Entry 7VP0 (X-ray diffraction, 2.10 A resolution); this record covers chains A and B.

== Chain A (and B) ==
Molecule: VP1
From: Norovirus Hu/GI/Vancouver730/2004/CAN
Notes: chain B of this document is another copy of the same molecule, construct and numbering; everything in this record applies to it too
UniProtKB: F2XMU3 (F2XMU3_9CALI); residues 229-540 here = UniProt positions 229-540
Chain sequence (312 residues; row label = number of the first residue in the row):
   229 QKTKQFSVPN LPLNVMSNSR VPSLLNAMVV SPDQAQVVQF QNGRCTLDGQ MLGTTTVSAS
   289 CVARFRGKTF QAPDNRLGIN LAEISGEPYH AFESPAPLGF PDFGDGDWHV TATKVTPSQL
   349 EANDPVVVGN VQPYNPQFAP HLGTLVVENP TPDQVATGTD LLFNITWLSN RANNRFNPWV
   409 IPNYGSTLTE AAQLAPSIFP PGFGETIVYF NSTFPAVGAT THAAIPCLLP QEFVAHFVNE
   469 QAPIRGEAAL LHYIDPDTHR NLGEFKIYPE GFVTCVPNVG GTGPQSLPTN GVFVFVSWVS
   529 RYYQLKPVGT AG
Unresolved in the structure: 229-230
Metal / ion sites: Mg2+ near Ser322 (its only coordinating residue here)

== Interface between chain A and chain B ==
Pairs across the interface (69):
  Pro237(A) - Asn467(B)
  Asn238(A) - Asn467(B)  hydrogen bond (backbone-side chain)
  Leu239(A) - Asn467(B)
  Val243(A) - Val285(B)  hydrophobic
  Val243(A) - Ser286(B)  hydrogen bond (backbone-side chain)
  Ser245(A) - Ser288(B)  hydrogen bond
  Pro250(A) - Ser288(B)
  Ser251(A) - Ser288(B)
  Leu252(A) - Ser286(B)
  Leu252(A) - Ser288(B)  hydrogen bond (backbone-side chain)
  Leu252(A) - Cys289(B)  hydrophobic
  Leu252(A) - Ser313(B)
  Val285(A) - Val243(B)  hydrophobic
  Ser286(A) - Val243(B)  hydrogen bond (side chain-backbone)
  Ser286(A) - Leu252(B)
  Ala287(A) - Ala287(B)  hydrophobic
  Ser288(A) - Ser245(B)  hydrogen bond
  Ser288(A) - Pro250(B)
  Ser288(A) - Ser251(B)
  Ser288(A) - Leu252(B)  hydrogen bond (side chain-backbone)
  Cys289(A) - Leu252(B)  hydrophobic
  Arg292(A) - Arg292(B)
  Ser313(A) - Leu252(B)
  Thr339(A) - Thr394(B)
  Thr341(A) - Thr394(B)
  Thr341(A) - Pro443(B)
  Val343(A) - Thr441(B)
  Pro345(A) - His450(B)
  Leu348(A) - Phe442(B)
  Leu348(A) - Pro443(B)  hydrophobic
  Leu348(A) - Ala444(B)
  Leu348(A) - Val445(B)
  Leu348(A) - Gly446(B)  hydrogen bond (backbone-backbone)
  Leu348(A) - Ala451(B)  hydrophobic
  Glu349(A) - Arg403(B)  salt bridge
  Glu349(A) - Val445(B)
  Glu349(A) - Gly446(B)  hydrogen bond (backbone-backbone)
  Glu349(A) - His450(B)  salt bridge
  Ala350(A) - Val445(B)  hydrophobic
  Asn351(A) - Val445(B)
  Asp352(A) - Trp395(B)
  Pro353(A) - Trp395(B)
  Pro353(A) - Val445(B)  hydrophobic
  Val354(A) - Thr394(B)
  Val354(A) - Trp395(B)
  Thr394(A) - Thr339(B)
  Thr394(A) - Thr341(B)
  Thr394(A) - Val354(B)
  Trp395(A) - Asp352(B)
  Trp395(A) - Pro353(B)
  Trp395(A) - Val354(B)
  Thr441(A) - Val343(B)
  Phe442(A) - Leu348(B)
  Pro443(A) - Thr341(B)
  Pro443(A) - Leu348(B)  hydrophobic
  Ala444(A) - Leu348(B)
  Val445(A) - Leu348(B)
  Val445(A) - Glu349(B)
  Val445(A) - Ala350(B)  hydrophobic
  Val445(A) - Asn351(B)
  Val445(A) - Pro353(B)  hydrophobic
  Gly446(A) - Leu348(B)  hydrogen bond (backbone-backbone)
  Gly446(A) - Glu349(B)  hydrogen bond (backbone-backbone)
  Ala447(A) - Glu349(B)
  His450(A) - Pro345(B)
  His450(A) - Glu349(B)  salt bridge
  Ala451(A) - Leu348(B)  hydrophobic
  Asn467(A) - Pro237(B)
  Asn467(A) - Asn238(B)  hydrogen bond (side chain-backbone)
Other interface residues (no listed pair), chain A (44 interface residues in all): Met244, Ile312, Lys342, Glu460, His464, Val466
Other interface residues (no listed pair), chain B (42 interface residues in all): Leu239, Ile312, Lys342, His464, Val466

== Overview ==
44 residues of chain A face 42 of chain B across their interface; the contacts include 12 hydrogen bonds and 3
salt bridges. Polar pairs include Glu349(A)-Arg403(B), Glu349(A)-His450(B) and Asn238(A)-Asn467(B).
Chain A and chain B are both VP1 (Norovirus Hu/GI/Vancouver730/2004/CAN); the structure, Crystal structure of
P domain from norovirus GI.9 capsid protein, was determined by X-ray diffraction, deposited together with 7VS8
and 7VS9.
